PDB entry 7UOJ | electron microscopy, 4.02 A resolution (low resolution: residue-level contacts below are approximate; hydrogen-bond / salt-bridge calls are withheld) | chains e and d of the 18 polymer chains in the assembly

[Chain e]
Name: PGT121 Fab light chain
From: Homo sapiens
Notes: antibody fragment or engineered binder
Amino-acid sequence (213 residues; row label = number of the first residue in the row; a row labelled like 67A-67C holds insertion residues (67A, then the next letters in order)):
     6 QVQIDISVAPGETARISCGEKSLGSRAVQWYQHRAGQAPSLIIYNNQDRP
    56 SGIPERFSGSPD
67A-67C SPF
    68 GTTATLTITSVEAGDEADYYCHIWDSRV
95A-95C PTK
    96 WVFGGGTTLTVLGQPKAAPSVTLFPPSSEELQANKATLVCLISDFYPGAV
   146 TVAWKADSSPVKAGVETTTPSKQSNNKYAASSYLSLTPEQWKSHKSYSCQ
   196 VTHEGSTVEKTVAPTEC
Unresolved in the structure: 108-212
Disulfides: Cys23-Cys88

[Chain d]
Name: PGT121 Fab heavy chain
From: Homo sapiens
Notes: antibody fragment or engineered binder
Amino-acid sequence (235 residues; numbered 1 to 214 plus 21 insertion-coded residues; the number before each row is that of its first residue; a row labelled like 82A-82C holds insertion residues (82A, then the next letters in order)):
     1 QMQLQESGPGLVKPSETLSLTCSVSGASISDSYWSWIRRSPGKGLEWIGY
    51 VHKSGDTNYSPSLKSRVNLSLDTSKNQVSLSL
82A-82C VAA
    83 TAADSGKYYCARTLHGRR
100A-100R IYGIVAFNEWFTYFYMDV
   101 WGNGTQVTVSSASTKGPSVFPLAPSSKSTSGGTAALGCLVKDYFPEPVTV
   151 SWNSGALTSGVHTFPAVLQSSGLYSLSSVVTVPSSSLGTQTYICNVNHKP
   201 SNTKVDKRVEPKSC
Unresolved in the structure: 113-214
Disulfides: Cys22-Cys92

[Interface between chain e and chain d]
Residue-residue contacts (39):
  Gln6(e) - Gly44(d)
  Gln8(e) - Arg39(d)
  Ser30(e) - Tyr100B(d)
  Arg31(e) - Arg100(d)
  Ala32(e) - Phe100K(d)
  Gln34(e) - Tyr100M(d)
  Gln34(e) - Phe100N(d)
  Gln34(e) - Tyr100O(d)
  Tyr36(e) - Phe100N(d)
  Tyr36(e) - Tyr100O(d)
  Tyr36(e) - Met100P(d)
  Tyr36(e) - Trp101(d)
  His38(e) - Tyr91(d)
  Ala43(e) - Asn103(d)
  Pro44(e) - Tyr91(d)
  Pro44(e) - Trp101(d)
  Ser45(e) - Trp101(d)
  Leu46(e) - Met100P(d)
  Leu46(e) - Asp100Q(d)
  Leu46(e) - Trp101(d)
  Tyr49(e) - Tyr100O(d)
  Asn50(e) - Tyr100M(d)
  Tyr87(e) - Arg39(d)
  Tyr87(e) - Leu45(d)
  His89(e) - Trp47(d)
  Trp91(e) - Trp47(d)
  Trp91(e) - Thr100L(d)
  Trp91(e) - Tyr100M(d)
  Trp91(e) - Phe100N(d)
  Trp96(e) - Trp47(d)
  Trp96(e) - Ile48(d)
  Trp96(e) - Gly49(d)
  Trp96(e) - Asn58(d)
  Trp96(e) - Tyr59(d)
  Trp96(e) - Ser60(d)
  Trp96(e) - Pro61(d)
  Val97(e) - Glu46(d)
  Phe98(e) - Leu45(d)
  Phe98(e) - Trp47(d)
Also at the interface, not in a pair above, chain e (22 interface residues in all): Asn51, Ser93
Also at the interface, not in a pair above, chain d (26 interface residues in all): Gly42, Lys43, Tyr50

[In short]
Chain e and chain d form an interface of 22 and 26 residues respectively.
Here chain e is PGT121 Fab light chain and chain d is PGT121 Fab heavy chain, both from Homo sapiens. Entry
7UOJ (The CryoEM structure of N49-P9.6-FR3 and PGT121 Fabs in complex with BG505 SOSIP.664) was determined by
electron microscopy.
